8QPE - chains 6 and X of the 20 polymer chains in the assembly; structure by electron microscopy, 3.10 A resolution.

== Chain 6 ==
Molecule: U6 snRNA
From: Homo sapiens
Sequence (106 nucleotides; row label = number of the first residue in the row):
     1 GUGCUCGCUU CGGCAGCACA UAUACUAAAA UUGGAACGAU ACAGAGAAGA UUAGCAUGGC
    61 CCCUGCGCAA GGAUGACACG CAAAUUCGUG AAGCGUUCCA UAUUUU
Not modelled in the structure: 1-35, 79-106

== Chain X ==
Name: WW domain-binding protein 4
From: Homo sapiens
UniProtKB: O75554 (WBP4_HUMAN); residue numbers follow UniProt; this construct covers 1-376
Amino-acid sequence (376 residues; numbered 1 to 376; the number before each row is that of its first residue):
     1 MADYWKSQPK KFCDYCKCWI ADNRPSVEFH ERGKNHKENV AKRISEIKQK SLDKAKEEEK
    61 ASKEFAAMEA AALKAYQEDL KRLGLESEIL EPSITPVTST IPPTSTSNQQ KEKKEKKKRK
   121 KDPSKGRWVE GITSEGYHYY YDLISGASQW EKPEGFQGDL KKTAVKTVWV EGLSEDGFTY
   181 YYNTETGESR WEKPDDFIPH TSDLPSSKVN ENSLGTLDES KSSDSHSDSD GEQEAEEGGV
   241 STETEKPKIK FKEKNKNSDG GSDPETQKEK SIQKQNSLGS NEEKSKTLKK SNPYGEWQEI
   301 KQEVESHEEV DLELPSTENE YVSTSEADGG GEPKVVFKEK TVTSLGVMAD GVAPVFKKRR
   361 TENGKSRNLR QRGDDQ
Not modelled in the structure: 1-2, 83-376
Curated features (UniProtKB/Swiss-Prot):
  - zinc finger: Lys11 to Lys42 (Matrin-type)
  - region: Lys357 to Asp375 (Interaction with SNRNP200)
  - modified residue (Phosphoserine): Ser220, Ser227, Ser229, Ser262
  - natural variant: Lys113 (K113R: In a breast cancer sample), Ser223 to Glu309 (deletion: In NEDHFDB)
  - mutagenesis: Trp150 (W150A: Nearly abolishes activation of pre-mRNA splicing. Abolishes interaction with WBP11), Trp191 (W191A: Nearly abolishes activation of pre-mRNA splicing. Abolishes interaction with WBP11)

== Chain 6 / chain X interface ==
Residue-residue contacts (20):
  C42(6) with Pro25(X), sugar contact
  A43(6) with Gln8(X), sugar contact; Ala21(X), sugar contact; Asn23(X), hydrogen bond to the phosphate; Pro25(X), sugar contact
  G44(6) with Gln8(X), sugar contact
  A45(6) with Tyr4(X), hydrogen bond to the base; Trp5(X), base contact; Lys6(X), hydrogen bond to the sugar; Ser7(X), sugar contact; Gln8(X), hydrogen bond to the sugar
  G46(6) with Trp5(X), phosphate contact; Ser7(X), phosphate contact; Gln8(X), hydrogen bond to the phosphate
  A47(6) with Trp5(X), sugar contact; Ser7(X), phosphate contact
  A48(6) with Asp3(X), hydrogen bond to the base; Tyr4(X), base contact; Trp5(X), hydrogen bond to the base
  A50(6) with Tyr4(X), stacking on the base
Interface residues without a listed pair, chain 6 (9 interface residues in all): A41
Interface residues without a listed pair, chain X (11 interface residues in all): Ser26, Phe29

== In short ==
The interface between chain 6 and chain X involves 9 residues on one side and 11 on the other; the contacts
include 7 hydrogen bonds and 1 aromatic stacking contact. Polar pairs include A45(6)-Tyr4(X), A48(6)-Asp3(X)
and A48(6)-Trp5(X). UniProt lists 2 mutagenesis sites on chain X.
Chain 6 is U6 snRNA and chain X is WW domain-binding protein 4, both from Homo sapiens; the structure, Cryo-EM
Structure of Pre-B-like Complex (core part), was determined by electron microscopy, deposited together with
8QOZ, 8QP8, 8QP9, 8QPA, 8QPB and 8QPK.
